Entry 7CKC (electron microscopy, 2.90 A resolution); this record covers chains AP and Am of the 240 polymer chains in the assembly.

# Chain AP (and Am)
Molecule: Unidentified carboxysome polypeptide
From: Halothiobacillus neapolitanus
Notes: chain Am of this document is another copy of the same molecule, construct and numbering; everything in this record applies to it too
UniProtKB: O85043 (O85043_HALNE); residue numbers follow UniProt; this construct covers 1-83
Amino-acid sequence (94 residues; row label = number of the first residue in the row):
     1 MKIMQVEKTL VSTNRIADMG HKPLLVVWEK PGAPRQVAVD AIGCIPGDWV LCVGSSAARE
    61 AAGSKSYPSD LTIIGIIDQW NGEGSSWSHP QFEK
Unresolved in the structure: 81-94
Sequence notes: expression tag (84-94)

# Interface between chain AP and chain Am
Pairs across the interface - 31 pairs, chain AP then chain Am:
  Met1(AP) - Gln36(Am)
  Met1(AP) - Val37(Am)  hydrogen bond (backbone-backbone)
  Met1(AP) - Val39(Am)  hydrophobic
  Met1(AP) - Asp70(Am)  hydrogen bond (backbone-side chain)
  Met1(AP) - Leu71(Am)
  Lys2(AP) - Gln36(Am)
  Ile3(AP) - Val37(Am)  hydrophobic
  Ile42(AP) - Asn14(Am)
  Leu51(AP) - Leu24(Am)  hydrophobic
  Leu51(AP) - Val37(Am)  hydrophobic
  Val53(AP) - Asp70(Am)
  Gly54(AP) - Asp70(Am)  hydrogen bond (backbone-side chain)
  Ser56(AP) - Arg59(Am)
  Ala57(AP) - Arg59(Am)
  Ala57(AP) - Ser69(Am)
  Glu60(AP) - Arg59(Am)  salt bridge
  Glu60(AP) - Ser66(Am)
  Ile74(AP) - Asn14(Am)
  Ile74(AP) - Arg15(Am)
  Ile74(AP) - Ile16(Am)
  Ile74(AP) - Met19(Am)  hydrophobic
  Gly75(AP) - Ser12(Am)
  Gly75(AP) - Asn14(Am)
  Ile76(AP) - Ser12(Am)  hydrogen bond (backbone-side chain)
  Ile76(AP) - Asn14(Am)
  Ile77(AP) - Leu10(Am)  hydrophobic
  Asp78(AP) - Val11(Am)  hydrogen bond (backbone-backbone)
  Asp78(AP) - Ser12(Am)
  Asp78(AP) - Thr13(Am)  hydrogen bond
  Trp80(AP) - Lys8(Am)
  Trp80(AP) - Arg35(Am)
Also at the interface, not in a pair above, chain Am (23 interface residues in all): Ala38, Ser56, Tyr67, Pro68

# In short
16 residues of chain AP face 23 of chain Am across their interface; the contacts include 6 hydrogen bonds and
1 salt bridge. Among the polar pairs are Glu60(AP)-Arg59(Am), Met1(AP)-Asp70(Am) and Gly54(AP)-Asp70(Am).
Both chains are Unidentified carboxysome polypeptide (Halothiobacillus neapolitanus). Entry 7CKC (Simplified
Alpha-Carboxysome, T=4) was determined by electron microscopy (same publication as 7CKB and 7DHQ).
